PDB entry 3QIZ | X-ray diffraction, 2.00 A resolution | chain A

[Chain A]
Name: Botulinum neurotoxin type A
Source organism: Clostridium botulinum
Notes: EC 3.4.24.69; fragment: light chain
UniProt: A5HZZ9 (BXA1_CLOBH); residues 3-424 here = UniProt positions 3-424
Amino-acid sequence (430 residues; numbered 1 to 430; the number before each row is that of its first residue):
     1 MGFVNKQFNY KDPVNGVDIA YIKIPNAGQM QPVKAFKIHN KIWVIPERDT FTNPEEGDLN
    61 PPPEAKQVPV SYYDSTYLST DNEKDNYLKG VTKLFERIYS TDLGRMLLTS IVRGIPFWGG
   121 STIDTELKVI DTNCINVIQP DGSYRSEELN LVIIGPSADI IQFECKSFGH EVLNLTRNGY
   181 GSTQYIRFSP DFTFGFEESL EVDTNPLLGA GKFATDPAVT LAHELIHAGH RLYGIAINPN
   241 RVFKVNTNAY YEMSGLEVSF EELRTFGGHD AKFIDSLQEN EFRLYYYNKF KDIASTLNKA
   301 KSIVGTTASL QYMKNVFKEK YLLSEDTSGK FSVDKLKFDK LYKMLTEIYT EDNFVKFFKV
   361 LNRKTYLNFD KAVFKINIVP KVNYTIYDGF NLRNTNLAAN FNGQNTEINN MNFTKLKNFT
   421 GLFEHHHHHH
Disordered / not traced: 1, 199-208, 245-255, 422-430
Sequence notes: expression tag (1-2, 425-430)
Bound ions: Zn2+: His223, His227, Glu262 (together with QI2)
Small-molecule neighbours: QI2 ((2S,4R)-2-(2-{[3-(4-fluoro-3-methylphenyl)propyl](methyl)amino}ethyl)-4-(4-fluorophenyl)-N-hydroxy-4-methoxybutanamide): Val68, Pro69, Phe163, Glu164, Phe194, Thr220, His223, Glu224, His227, Glu257, Glu262, Arg363, Tyr366, Leu367, Asn368

[Summary]
Bound to chain A: compound QI2. The Zn2+ site is built by His223, His227 and Glu262.
Chain A is Botulinum neurotoxin type A (Clostridium botulinum); the structure, Crystal Structure of BoNT/A LC
complexed with Hydroxamate-based Inhibitor PT-2, was determined by X-ray diffraction, deposited together with
3QIX, 3QIY and 3QJ0.
